Entry 7JFR (X-ray diffraction, 2.35 A resolution); this record covers chains D and E of the 7 polymer chains in the assembly.

[Chain D]
Name: Tubulin beta-2B chain
From: Bos taurus
Reference sequence: Q6B856 (TBB2B_BOVIN); the author numbering skips numbers that UniProt does not, so the offset changes along the chain: 1-42 = UniProt 1-42; 45-360 = UniProt 43-358; 369-455 = UniProt 359-445
Amino-acid sequence (445 residues; row label = number of the first residue in the row; note: 10 numbers in that range are skipped by the numbering (no residue carries them; nothing is unmodelled there)):
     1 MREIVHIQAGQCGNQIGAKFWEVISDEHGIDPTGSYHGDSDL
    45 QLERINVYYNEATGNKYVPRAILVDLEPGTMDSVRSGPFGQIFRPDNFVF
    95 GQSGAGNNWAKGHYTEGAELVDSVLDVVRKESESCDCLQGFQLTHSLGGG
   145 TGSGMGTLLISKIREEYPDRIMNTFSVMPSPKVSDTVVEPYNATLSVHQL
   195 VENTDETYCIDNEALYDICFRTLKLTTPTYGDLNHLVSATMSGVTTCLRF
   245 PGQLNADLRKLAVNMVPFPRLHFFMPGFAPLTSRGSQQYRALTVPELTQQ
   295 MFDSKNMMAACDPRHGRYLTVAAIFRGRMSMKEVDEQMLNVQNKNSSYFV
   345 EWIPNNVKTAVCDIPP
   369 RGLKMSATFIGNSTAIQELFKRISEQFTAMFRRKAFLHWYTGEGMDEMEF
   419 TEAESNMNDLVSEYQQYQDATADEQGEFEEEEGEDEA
Unresolved in the structure: 1, 278-285, 442-455
Small-molecule neighbours: GDP (guanosine-5'-diphosphate): G10, Q11, C12, Q15, N101, S140, G142, G143, G144, T145, G146, V171, P173, V177, S178, E183, N206, L209, Y224, L227, N228
UniProt features mapped onto this chain:
  - motif: M1 to I4 (MREI motif)
  - binding site (GTP): Q11, E71, S140, G144, T145, G146, N206, N228
  - binding site (Mg(2+)): E71
  - modified residue: S40 (Phosphoserine), T57 (Phosphothreonine), K60 (N6-acetyllysine), S174 (Phosphoserine), T287 (Phosphothreonine), T292 (Phosphothreonine), R320 (Omega-N-methylarginine), E448 (5-glutamyl polyglutamate)
  - cross-link (Glycyl lysine isopeptide (Lys-Gly)): K60 (interchain with G-Cter in ubiquitin), K326 (interchain with G-Cter in ubiquitin)

[Chain E]
Name: Stathmin-4
From: Rattus norvegicus
Reference sequence: P63043 (STMN4_RAT), isoform P63043-3; residues 6-143 here correspond to UniProt positions 77-214 (UniProt number = residue number + 71)
Amino-acid sequence (138 residues; numbered 6 to 143; the number before each row is that of its first residue):
     6 MEVIELNKCTSGQSFEVILKPPSFDGVPEFNASLPRRRDPSLEEIQKKLE
    56 AAEERRKYQEAELLKHLAEKREHEREVIQKAIEENNNFIKMAKEKLAQKM
   106 ESNKENREAHLAAMLERLQEKDKHAEEVRKNKELKEEA
Unresolved in the structure: 29-43
UniProt features mapped onto this chain:
  - modified residue: S19 (Phosphoserine)

[How chain D and chain E interact]
Residue-residue contacts (29; chain D residue first):
  Y108(D) - H129(E)  hydrogen bond
  Y108(D) - A130(E)  hydrophobic
  Y108(D) - V133(E)  hydrophobic
  Y108(D) - R134(E)  hydrogen bond (backbone-side chain)
  T109(D) - K137(E)
  A112(D) - R134(E)
  S155(D) - L123(E)
  S155(D) - K126(E)  hydrogen bond
  K156(D) - D127(E)  salt bridge
  R158(D) - L123(E)
  E159(D) - L120(E)
  E159(D) - L123(E)
  E159(D) - D127(E)
  P162(D) - M119(E)
  P162(D) - L120(E)  hydrophobic
  D163(D) - R112(E)
  Q193(D) - K126(E)  hydrogen bond
  N197(D) - L123(E)
  N197(D) - K126(E)
  T409(D) - K140(E)
  G410(D) - K137(E)
  E411(D) - V133(E)
  E411(D) - K137(E)
  G412(D) - V133(E)
  G412(D) - N136(E)  hydrogen bond (backbone-side chain)
  G412(D) - K137(E)
  M413(D) - V133(E)
  M413(D) - N136(E)
  E417(D) - H129(E)  salt bridge
Other interface residues (no listed pair), chain E (14 interface residues in all): Q124

[Overview]
The interface between chain D and chain E involves 17 residues on one side and 14 on the other; the contacts
include 5 hydrogen bonds and 2 salt bridges. Among the polar pairs are K156(D)-D127(E), E417(D)-H129(E) and
Y108(D)-H129(E). Bound to chain D: GDP.
Here chain D is Tubulin beta-2B chain (Bos taurus) and chain E is Stathmin-4 (Rattus norvegicus). Entry 7JFR
(Auristatin bound to tubulin) was determined by X-ray diffraction.
